Entry 7ZET (X-ray diffraction, 2.80 A resolution); this record covers chain A.

== Chain A ==
Protein: Clusterin
From: Homo sapiens
Notes: fragment: Clu-delta(214-238); engineered mutation(s): deletion(214-238)
UniProtKB: P10909 (CLUS_HUMAN); numbering as in UniProt; present here: 23-213, 239-449
Amino-acid sequence (402 residues; row label = number of the first residue in the row; note: 25 numbers in that range are skipped by the numbering (no residue carries them; nothing is unmodelled there)):
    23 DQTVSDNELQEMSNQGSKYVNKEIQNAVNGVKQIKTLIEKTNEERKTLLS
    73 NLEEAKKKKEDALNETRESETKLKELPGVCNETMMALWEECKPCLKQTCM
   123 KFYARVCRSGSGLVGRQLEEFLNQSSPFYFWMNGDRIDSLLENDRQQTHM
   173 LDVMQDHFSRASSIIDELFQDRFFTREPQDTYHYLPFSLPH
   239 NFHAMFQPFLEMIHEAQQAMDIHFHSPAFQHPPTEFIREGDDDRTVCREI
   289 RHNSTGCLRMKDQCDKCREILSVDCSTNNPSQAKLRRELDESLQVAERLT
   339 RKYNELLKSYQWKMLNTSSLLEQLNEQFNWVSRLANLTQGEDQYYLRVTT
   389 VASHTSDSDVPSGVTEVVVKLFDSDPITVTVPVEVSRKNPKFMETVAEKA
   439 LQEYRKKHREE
Unresolved in the structure: 23-24, 261-280, 447-449
Swiss-Prot annotation at these positions:
  - motif (Nuclear localization signal): Lys-78 to Lys-81, Arg-443 to Arg-447
  - modified residue (Phosphoserine): Ser-133, Ser-396
  - glycosylation (N-linked (GlcNAc...) asparagine): Asn-86 (complex), Asn-103, Asn-145, Asn-291, Asn-354, Asn-374 (complex)
  - mutagenesis: Asn-86 (N86Q: Decreases molecular mass of beta chain; when associated with Q-103 and Q-145), Asn-103 (N103Q: Decreases molecular mass of beta chain; when associated with Q-86 and Q-145), Asn-145 (N145Q: Decreases molecular mass of beta chain; when associated with Q-86 and Q-103), Asn-291 (N291Q: Decreases molecular mass of alpha chain; when associated with Q-354 and Q-374. Decreases secretion; when associated with Q-354 and Q-374), Asn-354 (N354Q: Decreases molecular mass of alpha chain; when associated with Q-291 and Q-374. Decreases secretion; when associated with Q-291 and Q-374), Asn-374 (N374Q: Decreases molecular mass of alpha chain; when associated with Q-291 and Q-354. Decreases secretion; when associated with Q-291 and Q-354)
Cystine bridges: Cys-102/Cys-313, Cys-113/Cys-305, Cys-116/Cys-302, Cys-121/Cys-295, Cys-129/Cys-285
Glycans and other covalent adducts: N-acetylglucosamine (NAG) linked to Asn-86, Asn-103, Asn-145, Asn-291, Asn-354, Asn-374
Reported in the primary citation:
  - post-translational modification sites: Asn-86, Asn-103, Asn-145, Asn-291, Asn-354, Asn-374
  - interface residues: Val-26, Met-34, Gln-37, Val-389

== Summary ==
N-acetylglucosamine is covalently linked to Asn-86, Asn-103, Asn-145, Asn-291, Asn-354 and Asn-374. UniProt
lists 6 mutagenesis sites. The paper reports interface residues Val-26, Met-34 and Gln-37 among others;
modification sites Asn-86, Asn-103 and Asn-145 among others.
Chain A is Clusterin (Homo sapiens); the structure, Crystal structure of human Clusterin, crystal form I, was
determined by X-ray diffraction together with 7ZEU from the same study.
